5F41 - chain A; structure by X-ray diffraction, 2.00 A resolution.

[Chain A]
Name: Genome polyprotein
Source organism: Dengue virus 3
Notes: engineered mutation(s): G374E
Reference sequence: Q6DLV0 (Q6DLV0_9FLAV); residues 272-900 here correspond to UniProt positions 2762-3390 (UniProt number = residue number + 2490)
Amino-acid sequence (635 residues; each row starts with the number of its first residue):
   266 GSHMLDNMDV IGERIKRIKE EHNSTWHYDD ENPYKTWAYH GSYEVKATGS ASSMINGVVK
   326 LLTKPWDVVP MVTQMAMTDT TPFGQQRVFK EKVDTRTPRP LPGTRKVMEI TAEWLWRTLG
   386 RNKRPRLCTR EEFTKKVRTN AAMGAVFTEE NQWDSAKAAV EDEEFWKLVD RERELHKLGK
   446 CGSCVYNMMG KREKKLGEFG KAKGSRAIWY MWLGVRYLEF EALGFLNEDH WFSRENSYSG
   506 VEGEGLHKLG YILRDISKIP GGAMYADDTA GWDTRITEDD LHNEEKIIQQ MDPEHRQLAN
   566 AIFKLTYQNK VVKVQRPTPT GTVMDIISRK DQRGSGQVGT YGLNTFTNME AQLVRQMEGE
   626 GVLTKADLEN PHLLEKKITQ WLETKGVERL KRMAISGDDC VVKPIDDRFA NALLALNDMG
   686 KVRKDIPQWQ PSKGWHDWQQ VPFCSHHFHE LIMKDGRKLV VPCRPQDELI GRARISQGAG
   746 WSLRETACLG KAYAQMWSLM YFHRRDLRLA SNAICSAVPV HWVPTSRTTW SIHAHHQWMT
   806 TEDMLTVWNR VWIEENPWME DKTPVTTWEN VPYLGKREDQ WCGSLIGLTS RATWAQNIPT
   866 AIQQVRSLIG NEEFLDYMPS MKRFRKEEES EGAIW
Not modelled in the structure: 266-271, 408-418, 454-469, 884-900
Sequence notes: expression tag (266-271); variant Glu374 (Gly2864 in Q6DLV0)
Bound ions: Zn2+ site 1: Glu437, His441, Cys446, Cys449; Zn2+ site 2: His712, His714, Cys728, Cys847
Ligand contacts: 5V6 (2-(4-methoxy-3-thiophen-3-yl-phenyl)ethanoic acid): Leu511, Leu514, Cys709, Ser710, His711, Arg729, Arg737, Met761, Met765, Tyr766, Thr794, Trp795, Ser796, His798, Ala799, Trp803
Reported in the primary citation:
  - binding site for 5V6: Met761, Met765, Trp803

[Summary]
Bound to chain A: compound 5V6. Glu437, His441, Cys446 and Cys449 form the Zn2+ site 1. The Zn2+ site 2 is
built by His712, His714, Cys728 and Cys847. From the paper: a binding site for 5V6 at Met761, Met765 and
Trp803.
Chain A is Genome polyprotein (Dengue virus 3); the structure, Dengue serotype 3 RNA-dependent RNA polymerase
bound to fd-83-KI26, was determined by X-ray diffraction (same publication as 5F3T and 5F3Z).
